PDB entry 3OW2 | X-ray diffraction, 2.70 A resolution | chains 0 and X of the 30 polymer chains in the assembly

== Chain 0 ==
Molecule: 23S ribosomal RNA
Organism: Haloarcula marismortui
Sequence (2902 nucleotides; numbered 10 to 2914; 3 numbers in that range are skipped by the numbering (no residue carries them; nothing is unmodelled there); the number before each row is that of its first residue):
    10 UAUGCCAGCU GGUGGAUUGC UCGGCUCAGG CGCUGAUGAA GGACGUGCCA AGCUGCGAUA
    70 AGCCAUGGGG AGCCGCACGG AGGCGAAGAA CCAUGGAUUU CCGAAUGAGA AUCUCU
   128 AACAAUUGCU UCGCGCAAUG AGGAACCCCG AGAACUGAAA CAUCUCAGUA UCGGGAGGAA
   188 CAGAAAACGC AAUGUGAUGU CGUUAGUAAC CGCGAGUGAA CGCGAUACAG CCCAAACCGA
   248 AGCCCUCACG GGCAAUGUGG UGUCAGGGCU ACCUCUCAUC AGCCGACCGU CUCGACGAAG
   308 UCUCUUGGAA CAGAGCGUGA UACAGGGUGA CAACCCCGUA CUCGAGACCA GUACGACGUG
   368 CGGUAGUGCC AGAGUAGCGG GGGUUGGAUA UCCCUCGCGA AUAACGCAGG CAUCGACUGC
   428 GAAGGCUAAA CACAACCUGA GACCGAUAGU GAACAAGUAG UGUGAACGAA CGCUGCAAAG
   488 UACCCUCAGA AGGGAGGCGA AAUAGAGCAU GAAAUCAGUU GGCGAUCGAG CGACAGGGCA
   548 UACAAGGUCC CUCGACGAAU GACCGACGCG CGAGCGUCCA GUAAGACUCA CGGGAAGCCG
   608 AUGUUCUGUC GUACGUUUUG AAAAACGAGC CAGGGAGUGU GUCUGCAUGG CAAGUCUAAC
   668 CGGAGUAUCC GGGGAGGCAC AGGGAAACCG ACAUGGCCGC AGGGCUU
   716 GCCCGAGGGC CGCCGUCUUC AAGGGCGGGG AGCCAUGUGG ACACGACCCG AAUCCGGACG
   776 AUCUACGCAU GGACAAGAUG AAGCGUGCCG AAAGGCACGU GGAAGUCUGU UAGAGUUGGU
   836 GUCCUACAAU ACCCUCUCGU GAUCUAUGUG UAGGGGUGAA AGGCCCAUCG AGUCCGGCAA
   896 CAGCUGGUUC CAAUCGAAAC AUGUCGAAGC AUGACCUCCG CCGAGGUAGU CUGUGAGGUA
   956 GAGCGACCGA UUGGUGUGUC CGCCUCCGAG AGGAGUCGGC ACACCUGUCA AACUCCAAAC
  1016 UUACAGACGC CGUUUGACGC GGGGAUUCCG GUGCGCGGGG UAAGCCUGUG UACCAGGAGG
  1076 GGAACAACCC AGAGAUAGGU UAAGGUCCCC AAGUGUGGAU UAAGUGUAAU CCUCUGAAGG
  1136 UGGUCUCGAG CCCUAGACAG CCGGGAGGUG AGCUUAGAAG CAGCUACCCU CUAAGAAAAG
  1196 CGUAACAGCU UACCGGCCGA GGUUUGAGGC GCCCAAAAUG AUCGGGACUC AAAUCCACCA
  1256 CCGAGACCUG UCCGUACCAC UCAUACUGGU AAUCGAGUAG AUUGGCGCUC UAAUUGGAUG
  1316 GAAGUAGGGG UGAAAACUCC UAUGGACCGA UUAGUGACGA AAAUCCUGGC CAUAGUAGCA
  1376 GCGAUAGUCG GGUGAGAACC CCGACGGCCU AAUGGAUAAG GGUUCCUCAG CACUGCUGAU
  1436 CAGCUGAGGG UUAGCCGGUC CUAAGUCAUA CCGCAACUCG ACUAUGACGA AAUGGGAAAC
  1496 GGGUUAAUAU UCCCGUGCCA CUAUGCAGUG AAAGUUGACG CCCUGGGGUC GAUCACGCUG
  1556 GGCAUUCGCC CAGUCGAACC GUCCAACUCC GUGGAAGCCG UAAUGGCAGG AAGCGGACGA
  1616 ACGGCGGCAU AGGGAAACGU GAUUCAACCU GGGGCCCAUG AAAAGACGAG CAUAGUGUCC
  1676 GUACCGAGAA CCGACACAGG UGUCCAUGGC GGCGAAAGCC AAGGCCUGUC GGGAGCAACC
  1736 AACGUUAGGG AAUUCGGCAA GUUAGUCCCG UACCUUCGGA AGAAGGGAUG CCUGCUCCGG
  1796 AACGGAGCAG GUCGCAGUGA CUCGGAAGCU CGGACUGUCU AGUAACAACA UAGGUGACCG
  1856 CAAAUCCGCA AGGACUCGUA CGGUCACUGA AUCCUGCCCA GUGCAGGUAU CUGAACACCU
  1916 CGUACAAGAG GACGAAGGAC CUGUCAACGG CGGGGGUAAC UAUGACCCUC UUAAGGUAGC
  1976 GUAGUACCUU GCCGCAUCAG UAGCGGCUUG CAUGAAUGGA UUAACCAGAG CUUCACUGUC
  2036 CCAACGUUGG GCCCGGUGAA CUGUACAUUC CAGUGCGGAG UCUGGAGACA CCCAGGGGGA
  2096 AGCAAAGACC CUAUGGAGCU UUACUGCAGG CUGUCGCUGA GACGUGGUCG CCGAUGUGCA
  2156 GCAUAGGUAG GAGACACUAC ACAGGUACCC GCGCUAGCGG GCCACCGAGU CAACAGUGAA
  2216 AUACUACCCG UCGGUGACUG CGACUCUCAC UCCGGGAGGA GGACACCGAU AGCCGGGCAG
  2276 UUUGACUGGG GCGGUACGCG CUCGAAAAGA UAUCGAGCGC GCCCUAUGGC UAUCUCAGCC
  2336 GGGACAGAGA CCCGGCGAAG AGUGCAAGAG CAAAAGAUAG CUUGACAGUG UUCUUCCCAA
  2396 CGAGGAACGC UGACGCGAAA GCGUGGUCUA GCGAACCAAU UAGCCUGCUU GAUGCGGGCA
  2456 AUUGAUGACA GAAAAGCUAC CCUAGGGAUA ACAGAGUCGU CACUCGCAAG AGCACAUAUC
  2516 GACCGAGUGG CUUGCUACCU CGAUGUCGGU UCCCUCCAUC CUGCCCGUGC AGAAGCGGGC
  2576 AAGGGUGAGG UUGUUCGCCU AUUAAAGGAG GUCGUGAGCU GGGUUUAGAC CGUCGUGAGA
  2636 CAGGUCGGCU GCUAUCUACU GGGUGUGUAA UGGUGUCUGA CAAGAACGAC CGUAUAGUAC
  2696 GAGAGGAACU ACGGUUGGUG GCCACUGGUG UACCGGUUGU UCGAGAGAGC ACGUGCCGGG
  2756 UAGCCACGCC ACACGGGGUA AGAGCUGAAC GCAUCUAAGC UCGAAACCCA CUUGGAAAAG
  2816 AGACACCGCC GAGGUCCCGC GUACAAGACG CGGUCGAUAG ACUCGGGGUG UGCGCGUCGA
  2876 GGUAACGAGA CGUUAAGCCC ACGAGCACUA ACAGACCAA
Unresolved in the structure: 971-998, 1560, 1952-1963, 2137-2236, 2339-2343, 2665-2666
Sequence notes: conflict C560 (U3155 in 3377779), A2099 (G4693 in 3377779)
Metal / ion sites: Mg2+ site 1 near G28 (its only coordinating residue here); Na+ site 1: C40, C443; Sr2+ site 1: C85, A86, C87; Na+ site 2: C141, G142; Sr2+ site 2: G147, A183; Mg2+ site 2: C162, U2276; Mg2+ site 3: A166, G219; Mg2+ site 4: A167, C168; Mg2+ site 5: G196, A227; Sr2+ site 3 near C235 (its only coordinating residue here); Mg2+ site 6: C240, G269; Na+ site 3: U308, U335, C342 (shared with 2 residues of chain S); 16 more Na+ sites not listed; 52 more Sr2+ sites not listed; 40 more Mg2+ sites not listed; 1 more K+ sites not listed
Ligand contacts: EMK ((2R,3S,4R,5R,8R,10R,11R,12S,13S,14R)-2-ethyl-3,4,10-trihydroxy-3,5,6,8,10,12,14-heptamethyl-15-oxo-11-[(3,4,6-trideoxy-3-{[3-(1-{(1S,2R)-1-(fluoromethyl)-2-hydroxy-2-[4-(methylsulfonyl)phenyl]ethyl}-1H-1,2,3-triazol-4-yl)propyl](methyl)amino}-beta-D-xylo-hexopyranosyl)oxy]-1-oxa-6-azacyclopentadecan-13-yl 2,6-dideoxy-3-C-methyl-3-O-methyl-alpha-L-ribo-hexopyranoside): C839, A841, A2099, A2100, G2102, A2103, A2486, C2487, A2538, U2539, G2540, U2541, U2620, C2644, U2645, G2646

== Chain X ==
Protein: 50S ribosomal protein L32e
Organism: Haloarcula marismortui
UniProtKB: P12736 (RL32_HALMA); residues 95-236 here correspond to UniProt positions 96-237 (UniProt number = residue number + 1)
Chain sequence (142 residues; numbered 95 to 236; the number before each row is that of its first residue):
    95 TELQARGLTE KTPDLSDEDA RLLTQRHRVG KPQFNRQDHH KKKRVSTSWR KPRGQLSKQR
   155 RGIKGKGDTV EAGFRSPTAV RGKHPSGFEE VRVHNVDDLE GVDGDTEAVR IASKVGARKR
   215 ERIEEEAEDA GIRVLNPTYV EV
Metal / ion sites: Mg2+: His133, Lys136, Val139

== How chain 0 and chain X interact ==
Residue-residue contacts - 170 pairs, chain 0 then chain X:
  G320(0) with Arg212(X), hydrogen bond to the sugar
  A521(0) with Lys137(X), salt bridge to the phosphate
  U522(0) with Lys137(X), phosphate contact
  G537(0) with Lys135(X), hydrogen bond to the sugar; Lys160(X), sugar contact
  C538(0) with His134(X), salt bridge to the phosphate; Lys135(X), phosphate contact
  G539(0) with His134(X), sugar contact; Gly159(X), hydrogen bond to the base
  A540(0) with Gln127(X), hydrogen bond to the phosphate; Gly159(X), sugar contact; Gly161(X), sugar contact
  C541(0) with Pro126(X), phosphate contact; Gln127(X), hydrogen bond to the phosphate
  A551(0) with Tyr233(X), hydrogen bond to the phosphate
  A552(0) with Arg204(X), hydrogen bond to the phosphate; Leu229(X), sugar contact; Pro231(X), phosphate contact; Tyr233(X), hydrogen bond to the phosphate
  G553(0) with His178(X), salt bridge to the phosphate; Pro179(X), sugar contact; Arg204(X), salt bridge to the phosphate
  G554(0) with His178(X), salt bridge to the phosphate; Ser180(X), phosphate contact; Arg227(X), salt bridge to the phosphate
  U555(0) with His121(X), phosphate contact
  C556(0) with His121(X), salt bridge to the phosphate
  C594(0) with Arg122(X), hydrogen bond to the phosphate
  U595(0) with Thr118(X), phosphate contact; Arg122(X), salt bridge to the phosphate
  C596(0) with Thr118(X), phosphate contact
  U616(0) with Lys158(X), sugar contact
  C617(0) with Lys158(X), hydrogen bond to the sugar; Gly159(X), base contact
  G618(0) with Lys158(X), sugar contact; Lys160(X), hydrogen bond to the sugar
  A620(0) with Asp132(X), hydrogen bond to the sugar; Lys135(X), hydrogen bond to the sugar; Lys152(X), phosphate contact; Lys160(X), salt bridge to the phosphate
  C621(0) with Gln131(X), hydrogen bond to the phosphate; Asp132(X), sugar contact; Ser151(X), phosphate contact; Lys152(X), salt bridge to the phosphate
  G622(0) with Gln131(X), hydrogen bond to the phosphate; Arg147(X), phosphate contact; Gly148(X), hydrogen bond to the phosphate; Ser151(X), hydrogen bond to the phosphate
  U623(0) with Gly148(X), phosphate contact; Gln149(X), hydrogen bond to the phosphate; Leu150(X), base contact
  U624(0) with Leu150(X), base contact
  U625(0) with Leu150(X), base contact
  A628(0) with Leu150(X), sugar contact
  A629(0) with Lys152(X), salt bridge to the phosphate
  C637(0) with Lys136(X), salt bridge to the phosphate; Arg138(X), salt bridge to the phosphate
  C638(0) with Lys136(X), phosphate contact; Lys137(X), phosphate contact; Arg138(X), salt bridge to the phosphate
  A639(0) with Arg138(X), phosphate contact
  C905(0) with Arg144(X), salt bridge to the phosphate
  C906(0) with Trp143(X), hydrogen bond to the phosphate; Arg144(X), phosphate contact; Lys145(X), hydrogen bond to the phosphate; Arg147(X), salt bridge to the phosphate
  A907(0) with Trp143(X), hydrogen bond to the phosphate; Lys145(X), phosphate contact; Val164(X), sugar contact
  A908(0) with Glu165(X), phosphate contact; Ala166(X), hydrogen bond to the phosphate
  G1071(0) with Gln149(X), phosphate contact; Arg154(X), sugar contact
  G1072(0) with Arg154(X), salt bridge to the phosphate; Arg155(X), phosphate contact
  A1073(0) with Arg155(X), sugar contact; Gly156(X), hydrogen bond to the sugar; Ile157(X), phosphate contact
  G1074(0) with Gly156(X), phosphate contact; Ile157(X), phosphate contact; Lys158(X), hydrogen bond to the phosphate
  G1075(0) with Lys158(X), salt bridge to the phosphate
  G1089(0) with Glu165(X), hydrogen bond to the sugar; Gly167(X), hydrogen bond to the base
  A1090(0) with Gly167(X), sugar contact; Phe168(X), phosphate contact
  U1266(0) with Arg115(X), hydrogen bond to the phosphate; Gln119(X), hydrogen bond to the sugar
  C1267(0) with Arg115(X), salt bridge to the phosphate; Leu116(X), sugar contact; Gln119(X), sugar contact; Pro171(X), sugar contact
  C1268(0) with Ala166(X), hydrogen bond to the sugar; Gly167(X), base contact; Arg169(X), sugar contact; Ser170(X), sugar contact; Pro171(X), sugar contact; Thr172(X), hydrogen bond to the phosphate; Arg175(X), hydrogen bond to the phosphate
  G1269(0) with Ala166(X), sugar contact; Arg175(X), salt bridge to the phosphate
  U1293(0) with Gln149(X), hydrogen bond to the sugar; Arg154(X), sugar contact
  A1294(0) with Gln149(X), phosphate contact
  G1311(0) with His188(X), sugar contact; Asn189(X), phosphate contact
  G1312(0) with His188(X), sugar contact; Asn189(X), phosphate contact; Lys208(X), hydrogen bond to the sugar; Val209(X), hydrogen bond to the sugar; Lys213(X), salt bridge to the phosphate
  A1313(0) with Lys208(X), sugar contact; Val209(X), phosphate contact; Gly210(X), hydrogen bond to the phosphate; Lys213(X), salt bridge to the phosphate
  G1315(0) with Gly210(X), sugar contact; Ala211(X), hydrogen bond to the phosphate; Arg212(X), hydrogen bond to the sugar; Glu215(X), hydrogen bond to the base
  G1316(0) with Gly210(X), phosphate contact; Ala211(X), hydrogen bond to the phosphate
  A1317(0) with Lys208(X), phosphate contact
  A1318(0) with Lys208(X), phosphate contact
  G1324(0) with Arg204(X), base contact
  G1325(0) with Pro179(X), sugar contact
  U1326(0) with Arg120(X), phosphate contact; Gly176(X), sugar contact; Lys177(X), sugar contact
  G1327(0) with Arg120(X), salt bridge to the phosphate; Lys125(X), base contact; Arg169(X), hydrogen bond to the phosphate; Ser170(X), phosphate contact; Arg175(X), phosphate contact; Gly176(X), hydrogen bond to the phosphate
  A1328(0) with Lys125(X), sugar contact; Phe128(X), sugar contact; Val164(X), base contact; Glu165(X), base contact; Ala166(X), hydrogen bond to the base; Phe168(X), sugar contact; Arg169(X), salt bridge to the phosphate; Ser170(X), hydrogen bond to the phosphate; Arg175(X), salt bridge to the phosphate
  A1329(0) with Lys125(X), salt bridge to the phosphate; Phe128(X), sugar contact; Trp143(X), phosphate contact; Val164(X), sugar contact; Arg169(X), base contact
  A1330(0) with Ser142(X), sugar contact; Trp143(X), hydrogen bond to the phosphate; Arg144(X), hydrogen bond to the phosphate
  A1331(0) with Ser142(X), hydrogen bond to the phosphate; Arg144(X), salt bridge to the phosphate
  U1333(0) with Arg186(X), hydrogen bond to the phosphate; Arg204(X), sugar contact
  C1334(0) with Arg186(X), salt bridge to the phosphate; Arg204(X), hydrogen bond to the sugar; Ile205(X), sugar contact; Ala206(X), phosphate contact; Ser207(X), hydrogen bond to the phosphate; Asn230(X), hydrogen bond to the phosphate
  C1335(0) with Ser207(X), phosphate contact; Asn230(X), hydrogen bond to the phosphate
  C1343(0) with Lys208(X), hydrogen bond to the sugar
  A1356(0) with Arg130(X), salt bridge to the phosphate; Asp132(X), base contact; Lys136(X), base contact; Arg138(X), hydrogen bond to the base; Val139(X), base contact
  U2059(0) with Lys136(X), hydrogen bond to the sugar
Other interface residues (no listed pair), chain 0 (78 interface residues in all): A16, G636, U1091, G1260, G1290, G1292, U1314, G1344, A2060
Other interface residues (no listed pair), chain X (80 interface residues in all): Glu112, Val123, Gln153, Asp162, Val174, Glu184, Arg214, Arg216

== Overview ==
Chain 0 and chain X form an interface of 78 and 80 residues respectively, with 54 hydrogen bonds and 29 salt
bridges. Polar contacts include G539(0)-Gly159(X), G1089(0)-Gly167(X) and G1315(0)-Glu215(X). Bound to chain
0: compound EMK. C40(0) and C443(0) coordinate Na+ site 1.
Chain 0 is 23S ribosomal RNA and chain X is 50S ribosomal protein L32e, both from Haloarcula marismortui; the
structure, Crystal Structure of Enhanced Macrolide Bound to 50S Ribosomal Subunit, was determined by X-ray
diffraction.
